5M3K - chains E and F of the 6 polymer chains in the assembly; structure by X-ray diffraction, 2.83 A resolution.

Chain E:
Protein: 2,4-diacetylphloroglucinol biosynthesis protein PhlB
Organism: Pseudomonas fluorescens (strain ATCC BAA-477 / NRRL B-23932 / Pf-5)
UniProt: Q4K419 (Q4K419_PSEF5); residues 1-146 here = UniProt positions 1-146
Amino-acid sequence (146 residues; numbered 1 to 146; the number before each row is that of its first residue):
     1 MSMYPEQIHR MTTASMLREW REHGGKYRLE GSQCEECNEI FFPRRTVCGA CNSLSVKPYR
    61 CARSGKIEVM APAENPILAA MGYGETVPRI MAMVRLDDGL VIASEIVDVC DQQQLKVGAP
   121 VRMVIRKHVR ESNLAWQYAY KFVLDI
Unresolved in the structure: 1
Bound ions: Zn2+: Cys34, Cys37, Cys48, Cys51

Chain F:
Protein: 2,4-diacetylphloroglucinol biosynthesis protein PhlC
Organism: Pseudomonas fluorescens (strain ATCC BAA-477 / NRRL B-23932 / Pf-5)
UniProt: Q4K420 (Q4K420_PSEF5); residues 1-398 here = UniProt positions 1-398
Amino-acid sequence (398 residues; numbered 1 to 398; the number before each row is that of its first residue):
     1 MCARRVAIVS AAYTPKPGSS RVRQTFKEMI VESAYKALKD AKMHPREIQA VAYGYHGEGI
    61 SEYGGLGPTI SDALGISPAP TFMSTANCTS SSVSFQMGHQ MVASGEYDIV LCGGFEKMTD
   121 HFNYAEYIGS STECEYDYFL GISHTDAFAL ATAEYFQKFG YAGREADVLA TFGRQMRIYA
   181 QNTPTATRYG QPIPSLEVLK NSEACGSMLA WGEASGCAIL VAEHLAHKYT DKPVFVRGCA
   241 YTGVSHYFGT RFHNPTLHHP GLPKDVGMAV SANSIACAEI AYKKAGITAK DIDVAQVYDL
   301 LGAGLIQMES MGICGKGQAG DFVLEGGIAL DGQLPLNTDG GNIGRGHASG CDGILHITEL
   361 FRQLRGESDN QVKGARIGVS QNLGGYAAHN SVIVLSND
Unresolved in the structure: 1-2
Modified positions: Cys88 (S-acetyl-cysteine; SCY)
What the authors report for this chain:
  - catalytic residues: Cys88
  - catalytic residues: His347 (by similarity / conservation)
  - post-translational modification sites: Cys88
  - mutagenesis - H56A, H56S, C88A, C88S: abolished catalytic activity
  - mutagenesis - N87A, H144A, H144S, Y298A, Y298F, Y298V, H347F, S349A, D352V: decreased catalytic activity
  - catalytic residues: His56, Tyr298, Asp352 (proposed by the authors, not directly observed)
  - mutagenesis - W211F: unchanged catalytic activity

Interface between chain E and chain F:
Pairs across the interface (67; chain E residue first):
  His9(E) with Glu62(F), salt bridge
  Met11(E) with Glu62(F)
  Arg18(E) with Glu135(F); Phe139(F)
  Glu19(E) with Glu135(F)
  Glu22(E) with Tyr136(F), hydrogen bond
  Gly25(E) with Tyr136(F)
  Lys26(E) with Glu135(F), salt bridge; Tyr136(F)
  Glu39(E) with His253(F), salt bridge; Pro255(F)
  Ile40(E) with His253(F), hydrogen bond (backbone-side chain)
  Phe41(E) with Pro255(F), hydrophobic
  Phe42(E) with Tyr136(F), hydrophobic; Tyr247(F); Thr250(F)
  Pro43(E) with Tyr136(F), hydrophobic; Tyr247(F)
  Arg45(E) with Thr256(F)
  Gly49(E) with Pro255(F); Thr256(F); His258(F), hydrogen bond (backbone-side chain)
  Ala50(E) with Pro255(F); His258(F), hydrogen bond (backbone-side chain)
  Glu68(E) with Gln157(F), hydrogen bond (backbone-side chain); Phe252(F)
  Val69(E) with Leu150(F); Ala153(F), hydrophobic; Glu154(F)
  Met70(E) with Leu150(F)
  Ala71(E) with Ala149(F), hydrophobic; Leu150(F)
  Ala73(E) with Asp146(F)
  Asn75(E) with Glu203(F)
  Ile77(E) with Ala125(F); Trp211(F), hydrophobic
  Leu78(E) with Thr145(F)
  Ala80(E) with Glu126(F)
  Met81(E) with Glu126(F), hydrogen bond (backbone-side chain)
  Tyr83(E) with Phe139(F), hydrogen bond (side chain-backbone); Leu140(F), hydrogen bond (side chain-backbone); Gly141(F)
  Arg89(E) with Leu140(F), hydrogen bond (side chain-backbone); Gly141(F), hydrogen bond (side chain-backbone)
  Met91(E) with Asp146(F); Leu150(F)
  Met93(E) with Leu150(F), hydrophobic; Phe248(F); Gly249(F); Phe252(F), hydrophobic; Met268(F), hydrophobic
  Arg95(E) with Phe252(F)
  Leu100(E) with His253(F)
  Val101(E) with Tyr247(F); Gly249(F); Phe252(F), hydrophobic
  Ile102(E) with Tyr247(F)
  Ala103(E) with Ile142(F); Tyr247(F), hydrogen bond (backbone-side chain)
  Val117(E) with Gln157(F)
  His128(E) with Leu140(F)
  Val129(E) with Phe139(F)
  Gln137(E) with Phe139(F)
  Ala139(E) with Leu140(F), hydrophobic
  Tyr140(E) with Tyr136(F); Leu140(F); Tyr247(F)
Also at the interface, not in a pair above, chain E (45 interface residues in all): Arg44, Asn52, Ala92, Ser104, Glu105
Also at the interface, not in a pair above, chain F (32 interface residues in all): Glu58, Gly59, Asn123, Glu133

Summary:
45 residues of chain E face 32 of chain F across their interface, with 11 hydrogen bonds and 3 salt bridges.
Among the polar pairs are His9(E)-Glu62(F), Lys26(E)-Glu135(F) and Glu39(E)-His253(F). The paper reports
catalytic residues Cys88(F), His347(F) and His56(F) among others; N87A, H144A and H144S of chain F, among
others, reduce catalytic activity; 14 substitutions were tested in all.
Chain E is 2,4-diacetylphloroglucinol biosynthesis protein PhlB and chain F is 2,4-diacetylphloroglucinol
biosynthesis protein PhlC, both from Pseudomonas fluorescens (strain ATCC BAA-477 / NRRL B-23932 / Pf-5); the
structure, A multi-component acyltransferase PhlABC from Pseudomonas protegens, was determined by X-ray
diffraction (same publication as 5MG5).
